Entry 1JAI (X-ray diffraction, 1.80 A resolution); this record covers chain A.

Chain A:
Name: C-ha-ras
From: Homo sapiens
Notes: fragment: catalytic domain, residues 1 - 166
Reference sequence: P01112 (RASH_HUMAN); residues 1-166 here = UniProt positions 1-166
Sequence (166 residues; each row starts with the number of its first residue):
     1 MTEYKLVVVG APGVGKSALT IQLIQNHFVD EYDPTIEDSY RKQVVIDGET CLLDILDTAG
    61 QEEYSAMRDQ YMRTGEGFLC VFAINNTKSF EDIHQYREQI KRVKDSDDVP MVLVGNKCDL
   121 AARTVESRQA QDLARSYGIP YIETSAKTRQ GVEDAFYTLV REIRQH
Sequence notes: engineered mutation Pro-12 (Gly in P01112)
Bound ions: Mn2+: Ser-17, Thr-35 (together with GMP-PCP)
Ligand contacts: GMP-PCP (GCP; phosphomethylphosphonic acid guanylate ester): Ala-11, Pro-12, Gly-13, Val-14, Gly-15, Lys-16, Ser-17, Ala-18, Phe-28, Val-29, Asp-30, Glu-31, Asp-33, Pro-34, Thr-35, Thr-58, Gly-60, Asn-116, Lys-117, Asp-119, Leu-120, Ser-145, Ala-146, Lys-147
Swiss-Prot annotation at these positions:
  - region: His-166 (Hypervariable region)
  - motif: Tyr-32 to Tyr-40 (Effector region)
  - binding site (GTP): Gly-13 to Ala-18, Val-29 to Thr-35, Ala-59, Gly-60, Asn-116 to Asp-119, Ser-145 to Lys-147
  - modified residue: Met-1 (N-acetylmethionine), Thr-2 (N-acetylthreonine), Cys-118 (S-nitrosocysteine)
  - glycosylation: Thr-35 (Microbial infection: O-linked (Glc) threonine)
  - natural variant: Gly-13 (G13C: In CSTLO; G13D: In CSTLO; G13R: In SFM), Gln-22 (Q22K: In CMEMS), Glu-37 (E37EE: In CSTLO), Thr-58 (T58I: In CSTLO), Gln-61 (Q61K: In NMTC2; Q61L: In melanoma), Glu-63 (E63K: In CMEMS), Ser-89 (S89C: Found in a patient with severe fetal hydrops and pleural effusion; uncertain significance), Lys-117 (K117R: In CSTLO), Ala-146 (A146T: In CSTLO; A146V: In CSTLO)
  - mutagenesis: Ser-17 (S17N: Dominant negative. Prevents PLCE1 EGF-induced recruitment to plasma membrane. No effect on subcellular location of isoform 2), Asn-26 (N26G: Loss of interaction with PLCE1; when associated with V-12), Val-29 (V29A: No effect on interaction with PLCE1; when associated with V-12), Tyr-32 (Y32F: Loss of interaction and recruitment to plasma membrane of PLCE1; when associated with V-12), Pro-34 (P34G: No effect on interaction with PLCE1; when associated with V-12), Thr-35 (T35S: Loss of interaction with PLCE1; when associated with V-12), Glu-37 (E37G: No effect on interaction with PLCE1; when associated with V-12), Asp-38 (D38N: No effect on interaction with PLCE1; when associated with V-12), Ser-39 (S39C: No effect on interaction with PLCE1; when associated with V-12), Ala-59 (A59T: Loss of GTPase activity and creation of an autophosphorylation site), Gln-61 (Q61I: Moderately increased transformation of cultured cell lines; Q61R: Promotes interaction with SHOC2 and PP1C; Q61V: Strongly increased transformation of cultured cell lines), Ala-83 (A83T: GTP-binding activity reduced by factor of 30), 4 further mutagenesis entries in UniProt

In short:
Chain A binds GMP-PCP. Ser-17 and Thr-35 coordinate Mn2+. UniProt lists 22 GTP-binding residues and 17
mutagenesis sites.
Chain A is C-ha-ras (Homo sapiens); the structure, H-ras P21 protein mutant G12P, complexed with
guanosine-5'-[beta,gamma-methylene] triphosphate and manganese, was determined by X-ray diffraction together
with 1JAH from the same study.
